7YUF - chains L and K of the 5 polymer chains in the assembly; structure by electron microscopy, 3.29 A resolution.

[Chain L]
Protein: NbFab L-chain
Organism: synthetic construct
Sequence (216 residues; numbered 1 to 216; the number before each row is that of its first residue):
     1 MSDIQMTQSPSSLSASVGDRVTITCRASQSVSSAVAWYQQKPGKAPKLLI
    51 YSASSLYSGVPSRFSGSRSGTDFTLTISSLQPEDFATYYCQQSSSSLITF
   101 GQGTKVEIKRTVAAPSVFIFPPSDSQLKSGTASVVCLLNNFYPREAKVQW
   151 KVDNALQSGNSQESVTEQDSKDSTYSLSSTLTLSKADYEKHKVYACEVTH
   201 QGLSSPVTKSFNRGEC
Not modelled in the structure: 1-3
Disulfides: Cys25-Cys90, Cys136-Cys196

[Chain K]
Protein: antiFab nanobody
Organism: Lama glama
Notes: antibody fragment or engineered binder
Sequence (126 residues; row label = number of the first residue in the row; numbers below 1 keep their minus sign (Met-2 is residue -2)):
    -2 MGSQVQLQESGGGLVQPGGSLRLSCAASGRTISRYAMSWFRQAPGKEREF
    48 VAVARRSGDGAFYADSVQGRFTVSRDDAKNTVYLQMNSLKPEDTAVYYCA
    98 IDSDTFYSGSYDYWGQGTQVTVSSLE
Not modelled in the structure: -2 to 1, 122-123
Disulfides: Cys22-Cys96

[Interface between chain L and chain K]
Residue-residue contacts (22; chain L residue first):
  Thr111(L) - Asp62(K)  hydrogen bond
  Thr111(L) - Gln65(K)
  Val112(L) - Phe59(K)  hydrophobic
  Val112(L) - Tyr60(K)  hydrogen bond (backbone-backbone)
  Val112(L) - Asp62(K)
  Glu145(L) - Arg52(K)  salt bridge
  Glu145(L) - Tyr104(K)
  Lys147(L) - Ser105(K)
  Thr199(L) - Ser105(K)
  Thr199(L) - Gly106(K)
  His200(L) - Ser105(K)
  Gln201(L) - Ser35(K)
  Gln201(L) - Phe47(K)
  Gln201(L) - Val50(K)
  Gln201(L) - Arg52(K)
  Gln201(L) - Asp99(K)
  Gln201(L) - Tyr104(K)
  Gln201(L) - Tyr108(K)  hydrogen bond
  Gly202(L) - Phe47(K)
  Leu203(L) - Tyr108(K)
  Ser204(L) - Arg45(K)
  Ser204(L) - Trp111(K)
Other interface residues (no listed pair), chain L (12 interface residues in all): Ser14, Pro143
Other interface residues (no listed pair), chain K (19 interface residues in all): Phe37, Ala61, Phe103, Ser107

[In short]
12 residues of chain L face 19 of chain K across their interface, with 3 hydrogen bonds and 1 salt bridge.
Polar contacts include Glu145(L)-Arg52(K), Thr111(L)-Asp62(K) and Gln201(L)-Tyr108(K).
Here chain L is NbFab L-chain (synthetic construct) and chain K is antiFab nanobody (Lama glama). Entry 7YUF
(apo human SPNS2) was determined by electron microscopy (same publication as 8KAE, 7YUB and 7YUD).
